PDB entry 8QJ0 | X-ray diffraction, 2.30 A resolution | chains V and L of the 8 polymer chains in the assembly

# Chain V
Molecule: Ribulose bisphosphate carboxylase small subunit, chloroplastic 2
Source organism: Spinacia oleracea
UniProt: Q43832 (RBS2_SPIOL); residues 1-123 here correspond to UniProt positions 58-180 (UniProt number = residue number + 57)
Sequence (123 residues; each row starts with the number of its first residue):
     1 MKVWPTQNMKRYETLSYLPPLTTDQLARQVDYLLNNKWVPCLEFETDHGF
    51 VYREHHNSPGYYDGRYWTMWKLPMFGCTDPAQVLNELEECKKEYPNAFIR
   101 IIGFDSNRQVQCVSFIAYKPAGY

# Chain L
Molecule: Ribulose bisphosphate carboxylase large chain
Source organism: Spinacia oleracea
Notes: EC 4.1.1.39
UniProt: P00875 (RBL_SPIOL); residues 1-475 here = UniProt positions 1-475
Sequence (475 residues; each row starts with the number of its first residue):
     1 MSPQTETKASVEFKAGVKDYKLTYYTPEYETLDTDILAAFRVSPQPGVPP
    51 EEAGAAVAAESSTGTWTTVWTDGLTNLDRYKGRCYHIEPVAGEENQYICY
   101 VAYPLDLFEEGSVTNMFTSIVGNVFGFKALRALRLEDLRIPVAYVKTFQG
   151 PPHGIQVERDKLNKYGRPLLGCTIKPKLGLSAKNYGRAVYECLRGGLDFT
   201 KDDENVNSQPFMRWRDRFLFCAEALYKAQAETGEIKGHYLNATAGTCEDM
   251 MKRAVFARELGVPIVMHDYLTGGFTANTTLSHYCRDNGLLLHIHRAMHAV
   301 IDRQKNHGMHFRVLAKALRLSGGDHIHSGTVVGKLEGERDITLGFVDLLR
   351 DDYTEKDRSRGIYFTQSWVSTPGVLPVASGGIHVWHMPALTEIFGDDSVL
   401 QFGGGTLGHPWGNAPGAVANRVALEACVQARNEGRDLAREGNTIIREATK
   451 WSPELAAACEVWKEIKFEFPAMDTV
Unresolved in the structure: 1-19, 333-337, 464-475
Modified residues: Lys201 (lysine nz-carboxylic acid; KCX)
Bound ions: Mg2+: Lys201, Asp203, Glu204
Swiss-Prot annotation at these positions:
  - active site (Proton acceptor): Lys175, His294
  - binding site (substrate): Thr65, Asn123, Thr173, Lys177, Glu204, His294, Arg295, His327, Lys334, Ser379, Gly381, Gly403, Gly404
  - binding site (Mg(2+)): Lys201, Asp203, Glu204
  - site: Lys14 (Not N6-methylated), Lys334 (Transition state stabilizer)
  - modified residue: Pro3 (N-acetylproline), Lys201 (N6-carboxylysine)
From the paper describing this entry:
  - Mg2+ coordination: Lys201, Asp203, Glu204
  - conformationally variable residues (order/disorder transition): Thr173, Gly333 to Gly337, Gly381, Gly404, Gly405
  - post-translational modification sites: Lys201
  - catalytic residues: Lys201

# Chain V / chain L interface
Residue-residue contacts (44):
  Glu43(V) - Arg187(L)  salt bridge
  Glu45(V) - Lys227(L)  salt bridge
  His55(V) - Tyr226(L)
  His56(V) - Glu259(L)  hydrogen bond (side chain-backbone)
  His56(V) - Leu260(L)
  Pro59(V) - Leu219(L)
  Gly60(V) - Leu219(L)
  Tyr61(V) - Leu219(L)
  Tyr61(V) - Glu223(L)
  Tyr61(V) - Tyr226(L)
  Tyr62(V) - Glu223(L)
  Gly64(V) - Glu223(L)
  Arg65(V) - Leu219(L)
  Arg65(V) - Phe220(L)
  Arg65(V) - Glu223(L)  salt bridge
  Tyr66(V) - Lys183(L)  hydrogen bond (side chain-backbone)
  Tyr66(V) - Gly186(L)
  Tyr66(V) - Arg187(L)  hydrogen bond (side chain-backbone)
  Tyr66(V) - Phe220(L)
  Tyr66(V) - Glu223(L)  hydrogen bond (backbone-side chain)
  Tyr66(V) - Ala224(L)  hydrophobic
  Tyr66(V) - Lys227(L)  hydrogen bond (backbone-side chain)
  Trp67(V) - Arg187(L)
  Trp67(V) - Tyr190(L)
  Thr68(V) - Tyr190(L)  hydrogen bond
  Thr68(V) - Glu191(L)
  Thr68(V) - Arg194(L)
  Met69(V) - Arg187(L)
  Met69(V) - Glu191(L)  hydrogen bond (backbone-side chain)
  Leu72(V) - Pro410(L)
  Leu72(V) - Gly412(L)
  Ile102(V) - Arg187(L)
  Phe104(V) - Asn184(L)
  Phe104(V) - Arg187(L)
  Arg108(V) - Phe211(L)
  Gln109(V) - Gly179(L)
  Gln109(V) - Ser181(L)
  Gln109(V) - Asn184(L)
  Gln109(V) - Phe211(L)
  Val110(V) - Asn184(L)
  Val110(V) - Phe211(L)  hydrophobic
  Gln111(V) - Lys183(L)  hydrogen bond
  Gln111(V) - Asn184(L)
  Gln111(V) - Arg187(L)  hydrogen bond
Also at the interface, not in a pair above, chain V (24 interface residues in all): Ser58, Asp63, Lys71
Also at the interface, not in a pair above, chain L (24 interface residues in all): Ala182, Ala222, Glu231, Trp411

# In short
Chain V and chain L each contribute 24 residues to their interface; the contacts include 9 hydrogen bonds and
3 salt bridges. Polar pairs include Glu43(V)-Arg187(L), Glu45(V)-Lys227(L) and Arg65(V)-Glu223(L). From the
paper: the catalytic residue Lys201(L); Mg2+ coordination by Lys201(L), Asp203(L) and Glu204(L).
Here chain V is Ribulose bisphosphate carboxylase small subunit, chloroplastic 2 and chain L is Ribulose
bisphosphate carboxylase large chain, both from Spinacia oleracea. Entry 8QJ0 (Room-temperature Serial
Synchrotron Crystallography structure of Spinacia oleracea RuBisCO) was determined by X-ray diffraction.
